9HFL - chains A and B of the 7 polymer chains in the assembly; structure by electron microscopy, 2.62 A resolution.

# Chain A
Protein: Exportin-1
Organism: Homo sapiens
Reference sequence: O14980 (XPO1_HUMAN); residues 1-1071 here = UniProt positions 1-1071
Chain sequence (1071 residues; row label = number of the first residue in the row):
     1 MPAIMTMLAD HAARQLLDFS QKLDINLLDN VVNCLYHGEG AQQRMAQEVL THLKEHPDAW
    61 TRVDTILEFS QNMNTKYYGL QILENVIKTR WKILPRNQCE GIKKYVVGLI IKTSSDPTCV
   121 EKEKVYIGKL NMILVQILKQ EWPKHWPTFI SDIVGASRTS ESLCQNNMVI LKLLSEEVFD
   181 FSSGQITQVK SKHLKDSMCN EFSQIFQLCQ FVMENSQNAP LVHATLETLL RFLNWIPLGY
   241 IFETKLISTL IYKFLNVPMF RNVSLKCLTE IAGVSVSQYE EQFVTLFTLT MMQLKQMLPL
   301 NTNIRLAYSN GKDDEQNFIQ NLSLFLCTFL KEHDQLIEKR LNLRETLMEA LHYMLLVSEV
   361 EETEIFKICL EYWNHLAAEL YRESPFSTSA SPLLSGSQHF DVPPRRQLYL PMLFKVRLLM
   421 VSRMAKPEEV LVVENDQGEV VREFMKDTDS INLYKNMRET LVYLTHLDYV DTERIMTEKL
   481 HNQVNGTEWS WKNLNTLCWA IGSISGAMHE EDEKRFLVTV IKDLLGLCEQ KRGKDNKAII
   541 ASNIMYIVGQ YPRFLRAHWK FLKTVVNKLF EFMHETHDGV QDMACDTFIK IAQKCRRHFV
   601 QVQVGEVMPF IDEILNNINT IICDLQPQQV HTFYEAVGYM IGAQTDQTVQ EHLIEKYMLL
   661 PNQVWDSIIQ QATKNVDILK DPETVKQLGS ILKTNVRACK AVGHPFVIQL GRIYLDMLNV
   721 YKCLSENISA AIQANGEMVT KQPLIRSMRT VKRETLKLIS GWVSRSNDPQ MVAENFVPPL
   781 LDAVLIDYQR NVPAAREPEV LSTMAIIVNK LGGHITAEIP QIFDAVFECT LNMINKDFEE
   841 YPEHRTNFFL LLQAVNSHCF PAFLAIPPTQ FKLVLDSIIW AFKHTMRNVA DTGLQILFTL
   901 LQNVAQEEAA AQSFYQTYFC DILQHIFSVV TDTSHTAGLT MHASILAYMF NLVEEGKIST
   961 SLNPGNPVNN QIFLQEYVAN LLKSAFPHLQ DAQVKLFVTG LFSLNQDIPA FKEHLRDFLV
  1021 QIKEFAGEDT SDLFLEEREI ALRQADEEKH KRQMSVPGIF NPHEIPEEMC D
Not modelled in the structure: 1-7, 389-399, 1056-1071
Curated features (UniProtKB/Swiss-Prot):
  - region: Pro-411 to Phe-414 (Necessary for HTLV-1 Rex multimerization), Val-800 to Pro-820 (Interaction with HIV-1 Rev)
  - modified residue: Ser-391 (Phosphoserine), Lys-446 (N6-acetyllysine), Thr-448 (Phosphothreonine), Ser-450 (Phosphoserine), Tyr-454 (Phosphotyrosine), Lys-693 (N6-acetyllysine), Ser-1031 (Phosphoserine)
  - mutagenesis: Ser-191 (S191A: Does not abolish Rex-mediated mRNA export), Val-284 (V284E: Does not abolish Rex-mediated mRNA export), Asp-334 (D334G: Does not abolish Rex-mediated mRNA export), Ile-337 (I337L: Does not abolish Rex-mediated mRNA export), Thr-346 (T346A: Does not abolish Rex-mediated mRNA export), Val-402 (V402I: Does not abolish Rex-mediated mRNA export), Pro-411 (P411T: Strongly abolishes interaction with Rex and RANBP3, abolishes Rex-mediated mRNA export. Does not abolish interaction with RANBP3; when associated with S-414. Abolishes Rex multimerization ...), Met-412 (M412V: Does not abolish interaction with Rex and RANBP3, and Rex-mediated mRNA export), Phe-414 (F414S: Strongly abolishes interaction with Rex and RANBP3, abolishes Rex-mediated mRNA export. Does not abolish interaction with RANBP3; when associated with T-411. Abolishes Rex multimerization ...), Glu-428 to Asp-447 (Abolishes Ran binding activity in absence of cargo and abolishes partially Ran binding activity in presence of cargo), Val-430 to Lys-446 (Partially restores Ran binding activity in presence of cargo), Val-430 to Val-433 (Abolishes Ran binding activity both in absence or presence of cargo), 13 further mutagenesis entries in UniProt

# Chain B
Protein: GTP-binding nuclear protein Ran
Organism: Homo sapiens
Notes: EC 3.6.5.-
Reference sequence: P62826 (RAN_HUMAN); numbering as in UniProt (aligned over 1-216)
Chain sequence (216 residues; numbered 1 to 216; the number before each row is that of its first residue):
     1 MAAQGEPQVQ FKLVLVGDGG TGKTTFVKRH LTGEFEKKYV ATLGVEVHPL VFHTNRGPIK
    61 FNVWDTAGLE KFGGLRDGYY IQAQCAIIMF DVTSRVTYKN VPNWHRDLVR VCENIPIVLC
   121 GNKVDIKDRK VKAKSIVFHR KKNLQYYDIS AKSNYNFEKP FLWLARKLIG DPNLEFVAMP
   181 ALAPPEVVMD PALAAQYEHD LEVAQTTALP DEDDDL
Not modelled in the structure: 1-7, 180-216
Construct notes: engineered mutation Leu-69 (Gln in P62826)
Curated features (UniProtKB/Swiss-Prot):
  - region: Lys-37 to Val-45 (Switch-I), Gly-68 to Gln-84 (Switch-II), Asp-211 to Leu-216 (Interaction with RANBP1)
  - binding site (GTP): Asp-18 to Thr-25, Glu-36 to Thr-42, Gly-68, Asn-122 to Asp-125, Ser-150 to Lys-152
  - modified residue: Ala-2 (N-acetylalanine), Thr-24 (Phosphothreonine), Lys-37 (N6-acetyllysine), Lys-60 (N6-acetyllysine), Lys-71 (N6-acetyllysine), Lys-99 (N6-acetyllysine), Lys-134 (N6-acetyllysine), Lys-159 (N6-acetyllysine)
  - cross-link (Glycyl lysine isopeptide (Lys-Gly)): Lys-71 (interchain with G-Cter in SUMO2), Lys-152 (interchain with G-Cter in SUMO2)
  - mutagenesis: Gly-19 (G19V: Blocks DNA replication; when associated with L-69), Thr-24 (T24L: Has low binding affinity for GTP and GDP. Almost completely abolishes interaction with BIRC5; T24N: Has low binding affinity for GTP and GDP. Decreases nuclear import of proteins and RNA ...), Thr-25 (T25A: Minor effect on the interaction with the alpha phosphate group of bound GTP), Lys-37 (K37Q: Mimics acetylation; enhances the nuclear export of RELA/p65; K37R: Decreased acetylation), Tyr-39 (Y39A: Abolishes steric hindrance that traps the essential Q-69 in an unreactive position, and causes slow GTP hydrolysis in wild-type ...), Glu-70 (E70A: Strongly decreases the relase of bound GDP), Arg-76 (R76E: Probable loss of interaction with NUTF2. Loss of transport to the nucleus), Lys-134 (K134Q: Loss of normal mitotic chromosome segregation and defective mitotic spindle orientation; K134R: Loss of normal mitotic chromosome segregation and formation of sister chromatid bridges), Asp-211 to Leu-216 (No effect on GTPase activity. Abolishes interaction with RANBP1)
Ion coordination: Mg2+: Thr-24, Thr-42 (together with GTP)
Residues lining bound ligands: GTP (guanosine-5'-triphosphate): Asp-18, Gly-19, Gly-20, Thr-21, Gly-22, Lys-23, Thr-24, Thr-25, Phe-35, Glu-36, Lys-37, Lys-38, Tyr-39, Val-40, Ala-41, Thr-42, Asp-65, Thr-66, Ala-67, Gly-68, Leu-69, Asn-122, Lys-123, Asp-125, Ile-126, Ser-150, Ala-151, Lys-152

# How chain A and chain B interact
Contacting residue pairs (62; chain A residue first):
  Leu-35(A) with Leu-75(B), hydrophobic
  Tyr-36(A) with Gly-78(B), hydrogen bond (side chain-backbone); Ile-81(B)
  Gln-43(A) with Val-47(B); Trp-64(B)
  Arg-44(A) with Glu-46(B), salt bridge
  Gln-47(A) with Val-45(B), hydrogen bond (side chain-backbone)
  Thr-51(A) with Leu-75(B)
  Lys-54(A) with Gly-74(B); Leu-75(B)
  Tyr-77(A) with Asp-77(B); Ile-81(B), hydrophobic; Val-111(B)
  Gln-81(A) with Leu-75(B), hydrogen bond (side chain-backbone)
  Lys-124(A) with Glu-113(B), salt bridge
  Val-125(A) with Val-111(B)
  Met-132(A) with Arg-110(B), hydrogen bond
  Leu-173(A) with Arg-110(B)
  Glu-176(A) with Arg-110(B), salt bridge
  Glu-177(A) with Arg-110(B), salt bridge
  Phe-181(A) with Pro-102(B); Asn-103(B); Arg-106(B)
  Gln-185(A) with Arg-106(B)
  Glu-270(A) with Lys-141(B)
  Asn-317(A) with Asn-143(B)
  Gln-320(A) with Arg-140(B), hydrogen bond (side chain-backbone); Asn-143(B)
  Leu-324(A) with Arg-140(B); Lys-141(B)
  Glu-364(A) with His-139(B), salt bridge; Gln-145(B); Tyr-146(B)
  Ile-368(A) with Arg-140(B)
  Glu-371(A) with Arg-140(B), salt bridge
  Glu-429(A) with Tyr-155(B)
  Leu-431(A) with Ser-153(B); Tyr-155(B), hydrophobic
  Val-433(A) with Ser-153(B)
  Met-445(A) with Tyr-155(B), hydrophobic
  Asp-447(A) with Arg-129(B), hydrogen bond (backbone-side chain)
  Thr-448(A) with Asp-148(B); Tyr-155(B)
  Asp-449(A) with Tyr-146(B); Asp-148(B), hydrogen bond (backbone-side chain)
  Ser-450(A) with Tyr-155(B)
  Asn-452(A) with Ala-133(B)
  Glu-839(A) with Lys-38(B); Tyr-39(B); Val-40(B)
  Pro-842(A) with Lys-37(B)
  Glu-843(A) with Lys-37(B), salt bridge
  Thr-885(A) with Tyr-39(B)
  Met-886(A) with Tyr-39(B)
  Arg-887(A) with Asp-91(B), salt bridge; Thr-93(B), hydrogen bond; Ser-94(B)
  Asp-932(A) with Lys-71(B), salt bridge
  Thr-933(A) with Glu-70(B); Lys-71(B)
  Ser-934(A) with Leu-69(B); Lys-71(B)
Also at the interface, not in a pair above, chain A (55 interface residues in all): His-37, Leu-50, Asn-74, Lys-129, Lys-266, Thr-269, Gln-316, Asn-321, Glu-362, Lys-367, Asp-436, Lys-446, Ala-937
Also at the interface, not in a pair above, chain B (45 interface residues in all): Lys-12, Tyr-79, Gln-82, Val-96, Val-124, Lys-127, Lys-134, Lys-152, Lys-167

# Overview
The interface between chain A and chain B involves 55 residues on one side and 45 on the other; the contacts
include 8 hydrogen bonds and 9 salt bridges. Polar contacts include Arg-44(A)/Glu-46(B), Lys-124(A)/Glu-113(B)
and Glu-176(A)/Arg-110(B). Chain B binds GTP.
Here chain A is Exportin-1 and chain B is GTP-binding nuclear protein Ran, both from Homo sapiens. Entry 9HFL
(Cryo-EM structure of the human snRNA export complex comprising CBC-PHAX-CRM1-RanGTP and capped-RNA) was
determined by electron microscopy.
